8JAM - chains B and L of the 3 polymer chains in the assembly; structure by electron microscopy, 3.92 A resolution.

[Chain B]
Protein: Spike glycoprotein
Organism: Severe acute respiratory syndrome-related coronavirus
UniProtKB: A0A7D8AJB5 (A0A7D8AJB5_SARS2); aligned to UniProt positions 1-1205 over residues -324 to 880 (the alignment contains insertions or deletions, so no single offset holds)
Sequence (1274 residues; each row starts with the number of its first residue; numbers below 1 keep their minus sign (Met-324 is residue -324)):
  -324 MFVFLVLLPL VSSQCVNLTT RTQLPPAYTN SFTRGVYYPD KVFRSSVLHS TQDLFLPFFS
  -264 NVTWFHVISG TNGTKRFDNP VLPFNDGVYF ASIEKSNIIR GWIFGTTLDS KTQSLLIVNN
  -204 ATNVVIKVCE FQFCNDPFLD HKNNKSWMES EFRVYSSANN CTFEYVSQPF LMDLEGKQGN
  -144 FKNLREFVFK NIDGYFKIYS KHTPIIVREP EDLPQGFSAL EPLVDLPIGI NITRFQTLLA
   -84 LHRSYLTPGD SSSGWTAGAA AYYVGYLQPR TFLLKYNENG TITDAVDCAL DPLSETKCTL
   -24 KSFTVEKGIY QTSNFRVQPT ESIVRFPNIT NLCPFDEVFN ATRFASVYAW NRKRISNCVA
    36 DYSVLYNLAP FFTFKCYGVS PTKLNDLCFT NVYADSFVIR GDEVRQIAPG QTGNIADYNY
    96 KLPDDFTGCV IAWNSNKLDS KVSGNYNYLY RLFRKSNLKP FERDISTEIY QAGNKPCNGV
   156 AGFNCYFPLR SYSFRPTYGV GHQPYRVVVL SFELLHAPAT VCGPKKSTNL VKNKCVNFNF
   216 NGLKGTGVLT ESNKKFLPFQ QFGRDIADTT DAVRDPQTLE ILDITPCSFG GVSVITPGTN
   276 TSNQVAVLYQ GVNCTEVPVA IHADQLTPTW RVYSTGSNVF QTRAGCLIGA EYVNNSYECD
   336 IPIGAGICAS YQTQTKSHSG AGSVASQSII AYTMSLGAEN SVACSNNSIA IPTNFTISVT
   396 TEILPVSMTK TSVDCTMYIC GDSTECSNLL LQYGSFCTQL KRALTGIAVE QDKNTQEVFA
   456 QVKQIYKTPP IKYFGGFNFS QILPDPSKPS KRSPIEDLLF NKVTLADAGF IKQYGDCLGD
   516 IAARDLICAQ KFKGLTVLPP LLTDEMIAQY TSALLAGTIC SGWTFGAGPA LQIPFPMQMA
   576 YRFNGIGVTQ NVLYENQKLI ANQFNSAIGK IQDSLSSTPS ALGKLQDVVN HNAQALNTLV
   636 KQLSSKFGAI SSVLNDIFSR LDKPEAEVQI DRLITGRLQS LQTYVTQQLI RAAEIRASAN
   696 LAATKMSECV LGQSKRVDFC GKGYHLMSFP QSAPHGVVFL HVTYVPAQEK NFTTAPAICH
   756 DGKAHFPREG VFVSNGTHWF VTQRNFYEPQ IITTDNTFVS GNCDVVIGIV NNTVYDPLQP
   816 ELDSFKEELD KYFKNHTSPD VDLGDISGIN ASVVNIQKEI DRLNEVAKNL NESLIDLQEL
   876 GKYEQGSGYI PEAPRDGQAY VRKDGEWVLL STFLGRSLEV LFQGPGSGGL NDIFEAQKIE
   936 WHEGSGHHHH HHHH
Not modelled in the structure: -324 to 0, 158-162, 201-949
Disulfide bonds: Cys51-Cys104, Cys63-Cys197
Glycans and other covalent adducts: glycan linked to Asn15; N-acetylglucosamine (NAG) linked to Asn42, Asn60
Construct notes: conflict Val-258 (Ala67 in A0A7D8AJB5), Ile-232 (Thr95 in A0A7D8AJB5), Asp-185 (Gly142 in A0A7D8AJB5), 36 further conflict positions vs the reference (A0A7D8AJB5) not listed; insertion (-116 to -114); expression tag (881-949)

[Chain L]
Protein: L chain of W328-6H2
Organism: Homo sapiens
Sequence (112 residues; row label = number of the first residue in the row; numbering starts at 0):
     0 DVVMTQSPLS LSVTPGQPAS ISCKSSQTLL HSDGQTSFYW YLQKPGQSPQ LLIYDISSRF
    60 SGVPDRFSGS GSGTDFTLKI SRVEAEDVGV YYCMQGTQFP WTFGQGTKVE IK
Not modelled in the structure: 0
Disulfide bonds: Cys22-Cys92
From the paper describing this entry:
  - conformationally variable residues (loop rearrangement): Leu29 to Phe37

[Interface between chain B and chain L]
Residue-residue contacts (8; chain B residue first):
  Leu113(B) with Gln34(L), hydrogen bond (backbone-side chain); Arg58(L)
  Asp114(B) with Gly33(L)
  Lys116(B) with Leu29(L); Ser31(L); Asp32(L), hydrogen bond (side chain-backbone); Gly33(L)
  Asn120(B) with Gly33(L), hydrogen bond (side chain-backbone)
Interface residues without a listed pair, chain B (7 interface residues in all): Lys112, Ser118, Asn122
Interface residues without a listed pair, chain L (7 interface residues in all): Asp54

[In short]
The chain B/chain L interface involves 7 residues from each chain; the contacts include 3 hydrogen bonds.
Among the polar pairs are Leu113(B)-Gln34(L), Lys116(B)-Asp32(L) and Asn120(B)-Gly33(L). N-acetylglucosamine
is covalently linked to Asn42(B) and Asn60(B). From the paper: conformational variability at Leu29(L).
Chain B is Spike glycoprotein (Severe acute respiratory syndrome-related coronavirus) and chain L is L chain
of W328-6H2 (Homo sapiens); the structure, Cryo-EM structure of Omicron BA.1 RBD in complex with W328-6H2
(local refinement), was determined by electron microscopy (same publication as 8JAG and 8JAP).
